3ZOU - chains A and B; structure by X-ray diffraction, 1.55 A resolution.

== Chain A (and B) ==
Name: Farnesyl pyrophosphate synthase
Organism: Pseudomonas aeruginosa PAO1
Notes: EC 2.5.1.10; chain B of this document is another copy of the same molecule, construct and numbering; everything in this record applies to it too
Reference sequence: Q9HWY4 (Q9HWY4_PSEAE); numbering as in UniProt (aligned over 1-295)
Sequence (296 residues; row label = number of the first residue in the row; numbering starts at 0):
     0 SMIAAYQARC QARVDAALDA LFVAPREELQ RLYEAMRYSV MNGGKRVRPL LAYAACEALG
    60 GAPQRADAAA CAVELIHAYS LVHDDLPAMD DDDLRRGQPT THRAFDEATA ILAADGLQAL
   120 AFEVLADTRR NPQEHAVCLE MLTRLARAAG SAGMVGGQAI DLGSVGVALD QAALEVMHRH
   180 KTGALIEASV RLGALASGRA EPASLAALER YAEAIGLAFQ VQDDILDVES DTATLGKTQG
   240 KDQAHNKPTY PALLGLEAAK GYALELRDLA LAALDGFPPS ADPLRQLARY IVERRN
Disordered / not traced: 165-166, 228-246, 295 (chain B: 164-165, 229-246, 293-295)
Differences from the reference sequence: expression tag (0)
Metal / ion sites: Mg2+ site 1: Asp-83, Asp-89 (together with geranyl diphosphate); Mg2+ site 2 near Asp-223 (its only coordinating residue here)
Ligand contacts:
  - 6H6 (3-(2-oxo-1,3-benzoxazol-3(2H)-yl)propanoic acid): Ile-2, Ala-3, Gln-6, Lys-44, Val-46, Leu-49, Leu-286, Tyr-289
  - geranyl diphosphate (GPP): Ser-79, Leu-80, His-82, Asp-83, Met-88, Asp-89, Arg-94, Met-153, Val-154, Gln-157, Asp-160, Lys-180, Thr-181
What the authors report for this chain:
  - Mg2+ coordination: Asp-83, Asp-89
  - binding site for geranyl diphosphate: Ser-79, Leu-111, Met-153, Val-154, Gln-157, Lys-180
  - binding site for 6H6: Gln-6, Tyr-289
  - Mg2+ coordination through a water molecule: Asp-84, Asp-91

== Chain A / chain B interface ==
Contacting residue pairs (91):
  Pro-24(A) with Ala-151(B), hydrophobic
  Arg-25(A) with Val-175(B); His-179(B)
  Glu-27(A) with Ile-159(B); Val-175(B)
  Leu-28(A) with Ser-150(B); Gly-155(B); Ile-159(B), hydrophobic
  Leu-31(A) with Ser-150(B); Gly-155(B); Ala-158(B), hydrophobic
  Tyr-32(A) with Ser-150(B); Ala-151(B), hydrogen bond (side chain-backbone)
  Met-35(A) with Ser-150(B), hydrogen bond
  Tyr-78(A) with Asp-114(B)
  His-82(A) with His-82(B); Ile-110(B); Asp-114(B), salt bridge
  Leu-85(A) with Ile-110(B), hydrophobic
  Ala-87(A) with Glu-106(B); Ala-107(B)
  Met-88(A) with Ile-110(B), hydrophobic; Leu-111(B), hydrophobic
  Glu-106(A) with Ala-87(B)
  Ala-107(A) with Ala-87(B); Met-88(B), hydrophobic; Leu-161(B), hydrophobic
  Thr-108(A) with Leu-161(B)
  Ile-110(A) with His-82(B); Leu-85(B), hydrophobic
  Leu-111(A) with Met-88(B), hydrophobic; Val-154(B); Gln-157(B); Ala-158(B); Leu-161(B), hydrophobic
  Asp-114(A) with Tyr-78(B); His-82(B), salt bridge; Asp-114(B); Gln-117(B), hydrogen bond (backbone-side chain)
  Gly-115(A) with Ser-150(B)
  Gln-117(A) with Asp-114(B), hydrogen bond (side chain-backbone); Gln-117(B); Ala-118(B)
  Ala-118(A) with Gln-117(B); Ala-145(B); Gly-149(B)
  Phe-121(A) with Phe-121(B), hydrophobic
  Glu-122(A) with Ala-145(B); Arg-146(B)
  Ala-125(A) with Leu-138(B); Leu-141(B), hydrophobic; Thr-142(B), hydrogen bond (backbone-side chain)
  His-134(A) with His-134(B); Ala-135(B); Leu-138(B)
  Ala-135(A) with His-134(B)
  Cys-137(A) with Leu-138(B), hydrophobic
  Leu-138(A) with Thr-127(B); His-134(B); Cys-137(B), hydrophobic; Leu-138(B), hydrophobic; Leu-141(B), hydrophobic
  Leu-141(A) with Ala-125(B), hydrophobic; Leu-138(B), hydrophobic; Leu-141(B), hydrophobic
  Thr-142(A) with Ala-125(B), hydrogen bond (side chain-backbone)
  Ala-145(A) with Ala-118(B); Glu-122(B)
  Arg-146(A) with Glu-122(B), salt bridge
  Gly-149(A) with Ala-118(B)
  Ser-150(A) with Leu-28(B); Leu-31(B); Tyr-32(B); Met-35(B), hydrogen bond; Gly-115(B)
  Ala-151(A) with Pro-24(B), hydrophobic; Tyr-32(B), hydrogen bond (backbone-side chain)
  Val-154(A) with Leu-111(B)
  Gly-155(A) with Leu-28(B); Leu-31(B)
  Gln-157(A) with Leu-111(B)
  Ala-158(A) with Leu-31(B), hydrophobic; Leu-111(B)
  Ile-159(A) with Glu-27(B); Leu-28(B), hydrophobic
  Leu-161(A) with Ala-107(B), hydrophobic; Leu-111(B), hydrophobic
  Val-175(A) with Arg-25(B); Glu-27(B)
  Arg-178(A) with Arg-25(B)
  His-179(A) with Arg-25(B)
Other interface residues (no listed pair), chain A (47 interface residues in all): Asp-126, Thr-127, Ala-148
Other interface residues (no listed pair), chain B (45 interface residues in all): Asp-126, Ala-148

== In short ==
47 residues of chain A face 45 of chain B across their interface; the contacts include 8 hydrogen bonds and 3
salt bridges. Polar pairs include His-82(A)/Asp-114(B), Arg-146(A)/Glu-122(B) and Tyr-32(A)/Ala-151(B). The
paper reports a binding site for geranyl diphosphate at Ser-79(A), Leu-111(A) and Met-153(A) among others; a
binding site for 6H6 at Gln-6(A) and Tyr-289(A).
Chain A and chain B are both Farnesyl pyrophosphate synthase (Pseudomonas aeruginosa PAO1); the structure,
Native structure of Farnesyl Pyrophosphate Synthase from Pseudomonas aeruginosa PA01, with bound fragment
SPB02696, and substrate ..., was determined by X-ray diffraction, deposited together with 4UMJ, 3ZMB, 3ZMC,
3ZL6 and 3ZCD.
